Entry 7OHB (electron microscopy, 3.40 A resolution); this record covers chains A and I of the 11 polymer chains in the assembly.

== Chain A ==
Molecule: Histone H3.2
From: Xenopus laevis
UniProtKB: P84233 (H32_XENLA); residues 1-135 here correspond to UniProt positions 2-136 (UniProt number = residue number + 1)
Amino-acid sequence (135 residues; numbered 1 to 135; the number before each row is that of its first residue):
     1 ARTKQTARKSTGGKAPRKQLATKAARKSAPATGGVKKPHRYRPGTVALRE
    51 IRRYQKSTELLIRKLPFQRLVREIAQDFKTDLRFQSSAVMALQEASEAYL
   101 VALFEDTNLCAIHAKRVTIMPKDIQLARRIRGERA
Unresolved in the structure: 1-37, 135
Sequence notes: conflict Ala102 (Gly103 in P84233)
Curated features (UniProtKB/Swiss-Prot):
  - modified residue: Arg2 (Asymmetric dimethylarginine), Thr3 (Phosphothreonine), Lys4 (Allysine), Gln5 (5-glutamyl dopamine), Thr6 (Phosphothreonine), Arg8 (Citrulline), Lys9 (N6,N6,N6-trimethyllysine), Ser10 (ADP-ribosylserine), Thr11 (Phosphothreonine), Lys14 (N6-(2-hydroxyisobutyryl)lysine), Arg17 (Asymmetric dimethylarginine), Lys18 (N6-(2-hydroxyisobutyryl)lysine), Lys23 (N6-(2-hydroxyisobutyryl)lysine), Arg26 (Citrulline), Lys27 (N6,N6,N6-trimethyllysine), Ser28 (ADP-ribosylserine), Lys36 (N6,N6,N6-trimethyllysine), Lys37 (N6-methyllysine), Tyr41 (Phosphotyrosine), Lys56 (N6,N6,N6-trimethyllysine) and 8 more in UniProt
  - lipidation: Cys110 (S-palmitoyl cysteine)

== Chain I ==
Molecule: 145-nt DNA strand
From: synthetic construct
Sequence (145 nucleotides; row label = number of the first residue in the row; numbers below 1 keep their minus sign (DA-72 is residue -72)):
   -72 ATCAGAATCCCGGTGCCGAGGCCGCTCAATTGGTCGTAGACAGCTCTAGC
   -22 ACCGCTTAAACGCACGTACGCGCTGTCCCCCGCGTTTTAACCGCCAAGGG
    28 GATTACTCCCTAGTCTCCAGGCACGTGTCAGATATATACATCGAT

== How chain A and chain I interact ==
Contacting residue pairs (22; chain A residue first):
  Pro38(A) - DT72(I)  phosphate contact
  Arg40(A) - DG70(I)  phosphate contact
  Arg40(A) - DA71(I)  sugar contact
  Tyr41(A) - DG70(I)  sugar contact
  Arg42(A) - DA-5(I)  salt bridge to the phosphate
  Arg42(A) - DG70(I)  phosphate contact
  Arg42(A) - DA71(I)  phosphate contact
  Thr45(A) - DG70(I)  phosphate contact
  Arg63(A) - DA-14(I)  sugar contact
  Arg72(A) - DC-23(I)  salt bridge to the phosphate
  Arg83(A) - DG-24(I)  sugar contact
  Arg83(A) - DC-23(I)  hydrogen bond to the sugar
  Phe84(A) - DG-24(I)  sugar contact
  Phe84(A) - DC-23(I)  hydrogen bond to the phosphate
  Gln85(A) - DG-24(I)  phosphate contact
  Ser86(A) - DG-24(I)  hydrogen bond to the phosphate
  Lys115(A) - DG-3(I)  phosphate contact
  Arg116(A) - DG-3(I)  phosphate contact
  Val117(A) - DG-3(I)  hydrogen bond to the phosphate
  Thr118(A) - DC-4(I)  phosphate contact
  Thr118(A) - DG-3(I)  hydrogen bond to the phosphate
  Met120(A) - DG-3(I)  sugar contact
Also at the interface, not in a pair above, chain A (19 interface residues in all): Pro43, Gln68, Lys122
Also at the interface, not in a pair above, chain I (12 interface residues in all): DA-13, DC-2, DC69

== Summary ==
19 residues of chain A and 12 residues of chain I are in contact, with 5 hydrogen bonds and 2 salt bridges.
Polar pairs include Arg83(A)-DC-23(I), Phe84(A)-DC-23(I) and Ser86(A)-DG-24(I).
Here chain A is Histone H3.2 (Xenopus laevis) and chain I is a 145-nt DNA strand (synthetic construct). Entry
7OHB (TBP-nucleosome complex) was determined by electron microscopy together with 7OH9, 7OHA and 7OHC from the
same study.
